Entry 4FJ3 (X-ray diffraction, 1.95 A resolution); this record covers chains B and P of the 3 polymer chains in the assembly.

[Chain B]
Protein: 14-3-3 protein zeta/delta
Organism: Homo sapiens
UniProt: P63104 (1433Z_HUMAN); numbering as in UniProt (aligned over 1-230)
Amino-acid sequence (235 residues; numbered -4 to 230; the number before each row is that of its first residue; numbers below 1 keep their minus sign (Gly-4 is residue -4)):
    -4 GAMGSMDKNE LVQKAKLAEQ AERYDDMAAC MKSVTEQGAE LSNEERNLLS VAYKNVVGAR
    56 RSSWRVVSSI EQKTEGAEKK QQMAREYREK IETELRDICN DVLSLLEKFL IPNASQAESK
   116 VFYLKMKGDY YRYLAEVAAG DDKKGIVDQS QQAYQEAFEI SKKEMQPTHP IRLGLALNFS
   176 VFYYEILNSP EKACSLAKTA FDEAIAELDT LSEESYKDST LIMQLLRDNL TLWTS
Unresolved in the structure: -4 to 1, 70-71, 134-136, 204-205
Differences from the reference sequence: expression tag (-4 to 0)

[Chain P]
Protein: RAF proto-oncogene serine/threonine-protein kinase
Notes: EC 2.7.11.1
UniProt: P04049 (RAF1_HUMAN); residue numbers follow UniProt; this construct covers 229-264
Amino-acid sequence (36 residues; numbered 229 to 264; the number before each row is that of its first residue):
   229 QHRYSTPHAF TFNTSSPSSE GSLSQRQRST STPNVH
Unresolved in the structure: 229, 236-255, 264
Modified positions: Ser233 (phosphoserine; SEP); Ser259 (phosphoserine; SEP)
Swiss-Prot annotation at these positions:
  - modified residue (Phosphoserine): Ser252, Ser259
  - natural variant: Ala237 (A237T: In CMD1NN), Arg256 (R256S: In NS5), Ser257 (S257L: In NS5 and LPRD2), Ser259 (S259A: In an ovarian serous carcinoma sample; S259F: In NS5), Thr260 (T260I: In hypertrophic cardiomyopathy; uncertain significance; T260R: In NS5), Pro261 (P261A: In NS5; P261L: In NS5; P261S: In NS5), Val263 (V263A: In NS5)

[How chain B and chain P interact]
Pairs across the interface (27):
  Lys49(B) - Thr234(P)
  Lys49(B) - Pro235(P)
  Arg56(B) - Arg231(P)
  Arg56(B) - Ser233(P)
  Lys120(B) - Thr234(P)
  Arg127(B) - Arg231(P)
  Arg127(B) - Ser233(P)
  Tyr128(B) - Ser233(P)
  Gly169(B) - Thr234(P)  hydrogen bond (backbone-side chain)
  Leu172(B) - Tyr232(P)
  Leu172(B) - Ser233(P)
  Leu172(B) - Thr234(P)
  Asn173(B) - Ser233(P)
  Asn173(B) - Thr234(P)  hydrogen bond (side chain-backbone)
  Val176(B) - Arg231(P)
  Val176(B) - Tyr232(P)
  Glu180(B) - Arg231(P)  salt bridge
  Ile217(B) - Pro235(P)
  Leu220(B) - Tyr232(P)  hydrophobic
  Leu220(B) - Ser233(P)
  Leu220(B) - Pro235(P)
  Asp223(B) - Tyr232(P)
  Asn224(B) - Arg231(P)
  Asn224(B) - Tyr232(P)  hydrogen bond (side chain-backbone)
  Leu227(B) - His230(P)
  Leu227(B) - Arg231(P)
  Trp228(B) - Arg231(P)
Also at the interface, not in a pair above, chain B (18 interface residues in all): Glu131, Leu216

[In short]
18 residues of chain B and 6 residues of chain P are in contact; the contacts include 3 hydrogen bonds and 1
salt bridge. Polar pairs include Glu180(B)-Arg231(P), Gly169(B)-Thr234(P) and Asn173(B)-Thr234(P).
Chain B is 14-3-3 protein zeta/delta (Homo sapiens) and chain P is RAF proto-oncogene serine/threonine-protein
kinase; the structure, 14-3-3 isoform zeta in complex with a diphoyphorylated C-RAF peptide, was determined by
X-ray diffraction.
